6TMA - chain A; structure by X-ray diffraction, 1.50 A resolution.

[Chain A]
Molecule: Beta-lactamase class B VIM-2
Organism: Pseudomonas aeruginosa
UniProt: Q9K2N0 (Q9K2N0_PSEAI); the author numbering skips numbers that UniProt does not, so the offset changes along the chain: -1 to 45 = UniProt 1-47; 47-64 = UniProt 48-65; 66-100 = UniProt 66-100; 102-107 = UniProt 101-106; 6 more segments
Sequence (266 residues; numbered -1 to 300; 36 numbers in that range are skipped by the numbering (no residue carries them; nothing is unmodelled there); the number before each row is that of its first residue; numbers below 1 keep their minus sign (Met-1 is residue -1)):
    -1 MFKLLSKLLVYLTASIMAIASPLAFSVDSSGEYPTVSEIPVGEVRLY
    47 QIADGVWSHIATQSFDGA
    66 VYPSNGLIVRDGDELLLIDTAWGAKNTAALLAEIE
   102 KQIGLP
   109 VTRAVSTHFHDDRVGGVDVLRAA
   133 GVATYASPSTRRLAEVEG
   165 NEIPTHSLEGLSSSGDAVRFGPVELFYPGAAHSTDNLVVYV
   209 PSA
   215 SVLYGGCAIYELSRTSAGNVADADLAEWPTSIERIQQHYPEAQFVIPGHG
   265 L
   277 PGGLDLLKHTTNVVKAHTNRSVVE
Unresolved in the structure: -1 to 29, 297-300
Ion coordination: Zn2+ site 1: His116, His118, His196 (together with hydroxide ion); Zn2+ site 2: Asp120, Cys221, His263 (together with 9O8, hydroxide ion); Zn2+ site 3: His170, His285
Ligand contacts:
  - 9O8 ([5-(phenylsulfonylaminomethyl)-2H-1,2,3-triazol-4-yl]methyl ethanoate): Phe61, Tyr67, Trp87, His118, Asp120, His196, Cys221, Arg228, Ala231, Gly232, Asn233, Val234, Ala235, His263
  - hydroxide ion (OH): His116, His118, Asp120, His196, Cys221, His263

[Summary]
Ligands of chain A: hydroxide ion and compound 9O8. His116, His118 and His196 coordinate Zn2+ site 1. Asp120,
Cys221 and His263 coordinate Zn2+ site 2.
Chain A is Beta-lactamase class B VIM-2 (Pseudomonas aeruginosa); the structure, VIM-2_1dj- Triazole
inhibitors with promising inhibitor effects against antibiotic resistance metallo-beta-lactamases, was
determined by X-ray diffraction, deposited together with 6TMB, 6TM9 and 6TMC.
